PDB entry 6L4Z | X-ray diffraction, 1.90 A resolution | chains A and B

[Chain A]
Name: Genome polyprotein
Source organism: Zika virus
Notes: EC 3.4.21.91, 3.6.1.15, 3.6.4.13, 2.1.1.56, 2.1.1.57, 2.7.7.48
Reference sequence: Q32ZE1 (POLG_ZIKV); residues 50-87 here correspond to UniProt positions 1418-1455 (UniProt number = residue number + 1368)
Amino-acid sequence (38 residues; numbered 50 to 87; the number before each row is that of its first residue):
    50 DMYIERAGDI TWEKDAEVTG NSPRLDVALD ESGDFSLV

[Chain B]
Name: Genome polyprotein
Source organism: Zika virus
Reference sequence: H8XX12 (H8XX12_ZIKV); residues 16-170 here correspond to UniProt positions 1512-1666 (UniProt number = residue number + 1496)
Amino-acid sequence (155 residues; row label = number of the first residue in the row):
    16 GETTDGVYRV MTRRLLGSTQ VGVGVMQEGV FHTMWHVTKG AALRSGEGRL DPYWGDVKQD
    76 LVSYCGPWKL DAAWDGLSEV QLLAVPPGER AKNIQTLPGI FKTKDGDIGA VALDYPAGTS
   136 GSPILDKCGR VIGLYGNGVV IKNGSYVSAI TQGKR

[Chain A / chain B interface]
Residue-residue contacts (97):
  D50(A) - T27(B)
  D50(A) - R28(B)  hydrogen bond (backbone-backbone)
  M51(A) - M26(B)
  M51(A) - T27(B)
  M51(A) - T53(B)
  M51(A) - A56(B)  hydrophobic
  M51(A) - L58(B)  hydrophobic
  M51(A) - R59(B)  hydrogen bond (backbone-backbone)
  Y52(A) - R24(B)
  Y52(A) - V25(B)
  Y52(A) - M26(B)  hydrogen bond (backbone-backbone)
  Y52(A) - S33(B)
  Y52(A) - R59(B)
  I53(A) - Y23(B)  hydrophobic
  I53(A) - R24(B)
  I53(A) - M41(B)  hydrophobic
  I53(A) - F46(B)  hydrophobic
  I53(A) - R59(B)  hydrogen bond (backbone-backbone)
  E54(A) - Y23(B)
  E54(A) - R24(B)  hydrogen bond (backbone-backbone)
  E54(A) - M26(B)
  R55(A) - D20(B)  hydrogen bond (side chain-backbone)
  R55(A) - G21(B)
  R55(A) - V22(B)
  R55(A) - Y23(B)
  A56(A) - V22(B)  hydrogen bond (backbone-backbone)
  A56(A) - Y23(B)
  A56(A) - R24(B)
  A56(A) - V100(B)  hydrophobic
  A56(A) - A106(B)
  G57(A) - G21(B)
  G57(A) - V22(B)  hydrogen bond (backbone-backbone)
  D58(A) - L98(B)
  I59(A) - G21(B)
  I59(A) - V22(B)  hydrophobic
  I59(A) - V40(B)  hydrophobic
  I59(A) - L98(B)  hydrophobic
  I59(A) - P138(B)  hydrophobic
  I59(A) - L140(B)  hydrophobic
  I59(A) - G144(B)
  I59(A) - V146(B)  hydrophobic
  T60(A) - N108(B)  hydrogen bond (backbone-side chain)
  T60(A) - L140(B)
  W61(A) - E94(B)
  W61(A) - V95(B)
  W61(A) - Q96(B)
  W61(A) - N108(B)
  W61(A) - Q110(B)
  W61(A) - L140(B)
  W61(A) - D141(B)
  W61(A) - K142(B)
  E62(A) - Q96(B)  hydrogen bond (backbone-side chain)
  E62(A) - N108(B)
  A65(A) - Q96(B)
  A65(A) - N108(B)
  E66(A) - N108(B)
  E66(A) - I109(B)
  E66(A) - Q110(B)  hydrogen bond (backbone-backbone)
  V67(A) - E94(B)
  V67(A) - Q110(B)
  T68(A) - I109(B)
  T68(A) - Q110(B)  hydrogen bond (backbone-backbone)
  T68(A) - T111(B)  hydrogen bond (backbone-side chain)
  T68(A) - L128(B)
  G69(A) - T111(B)
  G69(A) - A127(B)
  N70(A) - L112(B)
  N70(A) - A127(B)
  S71(A) - L112(B)  hydrogen bond (side chain-backbone)
  S71(A) - P113(B)
  S71(A) - G114(B)
  P72(A) - G114(B)
  P72(A) - I115(B)  hydrogen bond (backbone-backbone)
  P72(A) - A127(B)
  R73(A) - I115(B)
  L74(A) - I115(B)  hydrogen bond (backbone-backbone)
  L74(A) - F116(B)
  L74(A) - K117(B)  hydrogen bond (backbone-backbone)
  L74(A) - I156(B)  hydrophobic
  D75(A) - K117(B)  salt bridge
  V76(A) - F116(B)  hydrophobic
  V76(A) - K117(B)  hydrogen bond (backbone-backbone)
  V76(A) - T118(B)
  L78(A) - K73(B)
  D79(A) - K73(B)
  E80(A) - K73(B)
  S81(A) - V72(B)
  G82(A) - V72(B)
  G82(A) - K73(B)
  G82(A) - N152(B)  hydrogen bond (backbone-side chain)
  F84(A) - F116(B)  hydrophobic
  F84(A) - N152(B)
  F84(A) - G153(B)
  F84(A) - V154(B)  hydrophobic
  F84(A) - A164(B)  hydrophobic
  S85(A) - V154(B)
  L86(A) - V155(B)
Other interface residues (no listed pair), chain B (56 interface residues in all): V36, V52, A57, S60, L65, V162

[Summary]
33 residues of chain A face 56 of chain B across their interface, with 19 hydrogen bonds and 1 salt bridge.
Among the polar pairs are D75(A)-K117(B), R55(A)-D20(B) and T60(A)-N108(B).
Chain A is Genome polyprotein and chain B is Genome polyprotein, both from Zika virus; the structure, Crystal
structure of Zika NS2B-NS3 protease with compound 6, was determined by X-ray diffraction (same publication as
6L50).
